2HOH - chain A; structure by X-ray diffraction, 1.90 A resolution.

# Chain A
Name: Protein (ribonuclease T1)
Organism: Aspergillus oryzae
Notes: EC 3.1.27.3
UniProt: P00651 (RNT1_ASPOR); residues 1-104 here correspond to UniProt positions 27-130 (UniProt number = residue number + 26)
Sequence (104 residues; row label = number of the first residue in the row):
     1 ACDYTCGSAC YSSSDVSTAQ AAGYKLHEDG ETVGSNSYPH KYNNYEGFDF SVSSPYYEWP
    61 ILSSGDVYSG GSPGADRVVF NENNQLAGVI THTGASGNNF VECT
Disulfide bonds: Cys-2/Cys-10, Cys-6/Cys-103
Construct notes: engineered mutation Ala-9 (Asn35 in P00651); conflict Lys-25 (Gln51 in P00651)
Ligand contacts: guanosine-2'-monophosphate (2GP): Asn-36, Tyr-38, His-40, Lys-41, Tyr-42, Asn-43, Asn-44, Tyr-45, Glu-46, Glu-58, Asn-98, Asn-99, Phe-100
UniProt features mapped onto this chain:
  - active site: His-40, Glu-58 (Proton acceptor), His-92 (Proton donor)

# In short
Chain A binds guanosine-2'-monophosphate. UniProt lists 3 active-site residues.
Chain A is Protein (ribonuclease T1) (Aspergillus oryzae); the structure, Ribonuclease T1 (N9A mutant)
complexed with 2'GMP, was determined by X-ray diffraction together with 1BVI from the same study.
